Entry 9DRX (electron microscopy, 2.95 A resolution); this record covers chains A and B of the 9 polymer chains in the assembly.

[Chain A]
Name: Gamma-aminobutyric acid receptor subunit beta-2
From: Homo sapiens
UniProtKB: P47870 (GBRB2_HUMAN); the construct has insertions or renumbered stretches relative to UniProt, so the offset changes along the chain: 1-307 = UniProt 25-331; 316-341 = UniProt 487-512
Sequence (364 residues; row label = number of the first residue in the row):
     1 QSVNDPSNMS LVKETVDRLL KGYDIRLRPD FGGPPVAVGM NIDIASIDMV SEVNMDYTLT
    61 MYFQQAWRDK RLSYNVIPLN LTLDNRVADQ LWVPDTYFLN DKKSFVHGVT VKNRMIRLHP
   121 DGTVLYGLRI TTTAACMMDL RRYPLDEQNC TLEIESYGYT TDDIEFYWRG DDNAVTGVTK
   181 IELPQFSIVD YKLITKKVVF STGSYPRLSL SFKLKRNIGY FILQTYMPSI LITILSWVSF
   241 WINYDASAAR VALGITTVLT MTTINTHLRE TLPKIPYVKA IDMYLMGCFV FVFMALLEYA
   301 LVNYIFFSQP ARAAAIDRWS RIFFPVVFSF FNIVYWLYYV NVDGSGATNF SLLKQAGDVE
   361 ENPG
Unresolved in the structure: 1-6, 341-364
Sequence notes: linker (308-315); expression tag (342-364)
UniProt features mapped onto this chain:
  - binding site (histamine): Tyr97, Ser156, Tyr157, Thr202
  - binding site (4-aminobutanoate): Tyr157, Thr202
  - glycosylation (N-linked (GlcNAc...) asparagine): Asn8, Asn80, Asn149
Disulfides: Cys136-Cys150
Covalently attached groups: N-acetylglucosamine (NAG) linked to Asn80, Asn149
Residues lining bound ligands: gamma-amino-butanoic acid (ABU): Tyr97, Glu155, Ser156, Tyr157, Thr202, Tyr205

[Chain B]
Name: Gamma-aminobutyric acid receptor subunit alpha-1
From: Homo sapiens
UniProtKB: P14867 (GBRA1_HUMAN); the construct has insertions or renumbered stretches relative to UniProt, so the offset changes along the chain: 1-312 = UniProt 28-339; 320-358 = UniProt 418-456
Sequence (358 residues; row label = number of the first residue in the row):
     1 QPSLQDELKD NTTVFTRILD RLLDGYDNRL RPGLGERVTE VKTDIFVTSF GPVSDHDMEY
    61 TIDVFFRQSW KDERLKFKGP MTVLRLNNLM ASKIWTPDTF FHNGKKSVAH NMTMPNKLLR
   121 ITEDGTLLYT MRLTVRAECP MHLEDFPMDA HACPLKFGSY AYTRAEVVYE WTREPARSVV
   181 VAEDGSRLNQ YDLLGQTVDS GIVQSSTGEY VVMTTHFHLK RKIGYFVIQT YLPCIMTVIL
   241 SQVSFWLNRE SVPARTVFGV TTVLTMTTLS ISARNSLPKV AYATAMDWFI AVCYAFVFSA
   301 LIEFATVNYF TKSQPARAAK IDRLSRIAFP LLFGIFNLVY WATYLNREPQ LKAPTPHQ
Unresolved in the structure: 1-9, 348-358
Sequence notes: linker (313-319)
UniProt features mapped onto this chain:
  - binding site (4-aminobutanoate): Arg67, Thr130
  - binding site (3alpha-hydroxy-5alpha-pregnan-11,20-dione): Trp246
  - glycosylation (N-linked (GlcNAc...) asparagine): Asn11, Asn111
Disulfides: Cys139-Cys153
Covalently attached groups: glycan linked to Asn111
Residues lining bound ligands: gamma-amino-butanoic acid (ABU): Phe65, Arg67, Leu118, Thr130

[Chain A / chain B interface]
Pairs across the interface (83):
  Asp24(A) - Thr16(B)
  Ile25(A) - Asn87(B)
  Ile25(A) - Leu89(B)  hydrophobic
  Arg26(A) - Asp20(B)  salt bridge
  Arg26(A) - Asn87(B)
  Arg26(A) - Met90(B)  hydrogen bond
  Leu27(A) - Thr12(B)
  Leu27(A) - Thr16(B)
  Leu27(A) - Leu19(B)  hydrophobic
  Phe31(A) - Thr12(B)
  Phe31(A) - Phe15(B)  hydrophobic
  Phe31(A) - Met81(B)  hydrophobic
  Phe31(A) - Leu84(B)  hydrophobic
  Phe31(A) - Arg85(B)
  Met55(A) - Asn189(B)
  Trp92(A) - Asn87(B)
  Val93(A) - Met114(B)  hydrophobic
  Pro94(A) - Met114(B)
  Asp95(A) - Asn87(B)
  Thr96(A) - Met112(B)
  Thr96(A) - Thr113(B)  hydrogen bond (backbone-side chain)
  Tyr97(A) - Phe65(B)
  Tyr97(A) - Met112(B)
  Tyr97(A) - Asn116(B)
  Tyr97(A) - Arg132(B)
  Phe98(A) - Met112(B)  hydrophobic
  Phe98(A) - Arg132(B)  hydrogen bond (backbone-side chain)
  Leu99(A) - Phe65(B)  hydrophobic
  Leu99(A) - Arg132(B)  hydrogen bond (backbone-side chain)
  Asp101(A) - His110(B)  salt bridge
  Asp101(A) - Met112(B)
  Asp101(A) - Arg132(B)  salt bridge
  Lys102(A) - His110(B)
  Lys102(A) - Arg187(B)
  Ser104(A) - Met112(B)
  Phe105(A) - Met112(B)  hydrophobic
  Val106(A) - Met112(B)  hydrophobic
  Ile130(A) - Met112(B)  hydrophobic
  Ala135(A) - Arg187(B)
  Met137(A) - Arg187(B)
  Met137(A) - Asn189(B)
  Tyr157(A) - Phe65(B)  hydrophobic
  Tyr157(A) - Asn116(B)
  Tyr157(A) - Lys117(B)
  Tyr157(A) - Leu118(B)
  Tyr157(A) - Thr130(B)  hydrogen bond (side chain-backbone)
  Tyr157(A) - Met131(B)  hydrogen bond (side chain-backbone)
  Tyr157(A) - Arg132(B)  hydrogen bond (side chain-backbone)
  Gly158(A) - Arg120(B)
  Tyr159(A) - Asn87(B)
  Thr160(A) - Arg85(B)
  Thr160(A) - Arg120(B)
  Asp162(A) - Arg85(B)  salt bridge
  Asp163(A) - Arg85(B)  salt bridge
  Phe200(A) - Phe46(B)  hydrophobic
  Ser201(A) - Arg173(B)
  Thr202(A) - Arg67(B)
  Thr202(A) - Arg120(B)
  Tyr205(A) - Arg120(B)  hydrogen bond
  Val251(A) - Ala254(B)  hydrophobic
  Val251(A) - Val257(B)  hydrophobic
  Val251(A) - Phe258(B)  hydrophobic
  Ile255(A) - Phe258(B)  hydrophobic
  Ile255(A) - Thr261(B)
  Leu259(A) - Leu264(B)  hydrophobic
  Thr266(A) - Ser272(B)
  Arg269(A) - Tyr225(B)
  Arg269(A) - Ile228(B)
  Arg269(A) - Gln229(B)  hydrogen bond
  Lys274(A) - Gln190(B)
  Lys274(A) - Tyr225(B)
  Lys274(A) - Ser276(B)  hydrogen bond
  Pro276(A) - Asn189(B)
  Pro276(A) - Lys222(B)
  Pro276(A) - Gly224(B)
  Pro276(A) - Tyr225(B)  hydrophobic
  Val278(A) - Ile228(B)  hydrophobic
  Phe289(A) - Met236(B)  hydrophobic
  Phe293(A) - Met236(B)
  Phe293(A) - Leu240(B)  hydrophobic
  Leu297(A) - Val243(B)  hydrophobic
  Ala300(A) - Val243(B)  hydrophobic
  Tyr304(A) - Trp246(B)
Also at the interface, not in a pair above, chain A (52 interface residues in all): Phe63, Asn100, Leu128, Val258, Thr262, Met286, Asn303
Also at the interface, not in a pair above, chain B (59 interface residues in all): Leu23, Thr48, Asp63, Leu86, Lys93, Leu128, Phe226, Leu232, Ile239, Leu247, Asn248, Thr265, Leu269, Arg326

[Summary]
The interface between chain A and chain B involves 52 residues on one side and 59 on the other, with 10
hydrogen bonds and 5 salt bridges. Polar contacts include Arg26(A)-Asp20(B), Asp101(A)-His110(B) and
Asp101(A)-Arg132(B). Gamma-amino-butanoic acid is bound between chain A and chain B.
Here chain A is Gamma-aminobutyric acid receptor subunit beta-2 and chain B is Gamma-aminobutyric acid
receptor subunit alpha-1, both from Homo sapiens. Entry 9DRX (Human GABAA receptor of
beta2-alpha1-beta2-alpha1-gamma2 subtype in complex with GABA plus Lamotrigine) was determined by electron
microscopy, deposited together with 9CRS, 9CRV, 9CSB, 9CT0, 9CTJ, 9CTP and 6 further entries.
